Entry 8QMM (X-ray diffraction, 1.20 A resolution); this record covers chain A.

Chain A:
Molecule: [FeFe] hydrogenase maturase subunit HydE
Organism: Thermotoga maritima MSB8
Notes: EC 1.8.-.-
Reference sequence: Q9X0Z6 (HYDE_THEMA); numbering as in UniProt (aligned over 2-348)
Amino-acid sequence (358 residues; each row starts with the number of its first residue; numbers below 1 keep their minus sign (Met-9 is residue -9)):
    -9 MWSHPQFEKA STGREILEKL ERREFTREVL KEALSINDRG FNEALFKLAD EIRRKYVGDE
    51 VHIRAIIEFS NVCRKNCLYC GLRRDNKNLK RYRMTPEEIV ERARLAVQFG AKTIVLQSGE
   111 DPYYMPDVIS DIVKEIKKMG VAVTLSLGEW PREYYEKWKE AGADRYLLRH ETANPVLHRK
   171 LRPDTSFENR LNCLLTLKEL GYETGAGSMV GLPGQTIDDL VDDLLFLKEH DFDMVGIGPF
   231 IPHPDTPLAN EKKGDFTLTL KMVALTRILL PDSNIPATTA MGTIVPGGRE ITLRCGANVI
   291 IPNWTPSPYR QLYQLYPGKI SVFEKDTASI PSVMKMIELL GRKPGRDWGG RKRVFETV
Not modelled in the structure: 347-348
Construct notes: initiating methionine (-9); expression tag (-8 to 1); engineered mutation Ile291 (Met in Q9X0Z6), Ser311 (Cys in Q9X0Z6), Ser319 (Cys in Q9X0Z6), Ser322 (Cys in Q9X0Z6)
Ion coordination: 4Fe-4S cluster Fe: Cys63, Cys67, Cys70 (together with S-adenosylhomocysteine)
Small-molecule neighbours:
  - CPS (3-[(3-cholamidopropyl)dimethylammonio]-1-propanesulfonate): Glu33, Lys37, Ile281, Arg284, Cys285
  - S-adenosylhomocysteine (SAH): Tyr69, Cys70, Gln107, Ser108, Gly109, Glu110, Ser136, Leu137, Gly138, Leu158, Arg159, Glu161, Arg180, Met199, Pro229, Phe230, Ile231, Tyr303, Leu305, Tyr306
  - 4Fe-4S cluster (SF4): Cys63, Lys65, Asn66, Cys67, Tyr69, Cys70, Leu72, Arg73, Gly109, Glu110, Arg172
Curated features (UniProtKB/Swiss-Prot):
  - binding site ([4Fe-4S] cluster): Cys63, Cys67, Cys70
  - mutagenesis: Cys63 (C63A: Eliminates binding of one iron-sulfur cluster; when associated with A-67 and A-70), Cys67 (C67A: Eliminates binding of one iron-sulfur cluster; when associated with A-63 and A-70), Cys70 (C70A: Eliminates binding of one iron-sulfur cluster; when associated with A-63 and A-67)

Overview:
Ligands of chain A: compound CPS, S-adenosylhomocysteine and 4Fe-4S cluster. The 4Fe-4S cluster Fe site is
built by Cys63, Cys67 and Cys70. UniProt lists 3 [4Fe-4S] cluster-binding residues and 3 mutagenesis sites.
Chain A is [FeFe] hydrogenase maturase subunit HydE (Thermotoga maritima MSB8); the structure, M291I variant
of the [FeFe]-hydrogenase maturase HydE from Thermotoga maritima, was determined by X-ray diffraction together
with 8QMK, 8QML and 8QMN from the same study.
